3PSK - chain A; structure by X-ray diffraction, 2.10 A resolution.

Chain A:
Protein: Transcription elongation factor SPT6
From: Saccharomyces cerevisiae
UniProtKB: P23615 (SPT6_YEAST); residue numbers follow UniProt; this construct covers 1247-1451
Sequence (211 residues; row label = number of the first residue in the row):
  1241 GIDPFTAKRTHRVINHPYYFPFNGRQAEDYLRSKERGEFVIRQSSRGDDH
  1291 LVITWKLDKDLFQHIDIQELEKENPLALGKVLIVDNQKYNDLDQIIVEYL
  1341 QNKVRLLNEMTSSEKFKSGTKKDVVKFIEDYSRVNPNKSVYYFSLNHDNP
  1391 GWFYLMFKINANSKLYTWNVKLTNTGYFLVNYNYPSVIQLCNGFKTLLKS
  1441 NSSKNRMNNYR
Not modelled in the structure: 1241, 1441-1451
Differences from the reference sequence: expression tag (1241-1246)
What the authors report for this chain:
  - binding site for sulfate ion: Arg-1282, Ser-1284, Ser-1285
  - contacts within the chain: Arg-1282/Thr-1294 (hydrogen bond), Arg-1282/His-1304 (hydrogen bond)
  - mutagenesis - R1282A/S1284A (4 fold): decreased binding to pSer(2,5) peptide
  - mutagenesis - R1282A/S1284A: decreased binding to pTyr1
  - mutagenesis - R1282A/S1284A: decreased binding to pSer2
  - mutagenesis - R1282A/S1284A (1.4 fold): decreased binding to pSer5
  - mutagenesis - R1282H, S1284D, R1286A, Q1303E, K1343E, P1390A, K1411E: unchanged growth

Summary:
From the paper: a binding site for sulfate ion at Arg-1282, Ser-1284 and Ser-1285; R1282A/S1284A reduce
binding to pSer(2,5) peptide; 8 substitutions were tested in all.
Chain A is Transcription elongation factor SPT6 (Saccharomyces cerevisiae); the structure, Crystal Structure
of the Spt6 Tandem SH2 Domain from Saccharomyces cerevisiae, Form Native Spt6 (1247-1451), was determined by
X-ray diffraction, deposited together with 3PSF, 3PSI and 3PSJ.
